PDB entry 3I55 | X-ray diffraction, 3.11 A resolution | chains 0 and P of the 32 polymer chains in the assembly

[Chain 0]
Molecule: 23S ribosomal RNA
Organism: Haloarcula marismortui ATCC 43049
Sequence (2923 nucleotides; row label = number of the first residue in the row):
     1 GUUGGCUACU AUGCCAGCUG GUGGAUUGCU CGGCUCAGGC GCUGAUGAAG GACGUGCCAA
    61 GCUGCGAUAA GCUGUGGGGA GCCGCACGGA GGCGAAGAAC CACAGAUUUC CGAAUGAGAA
   121 UCUCUCUAAC AAUUGCUUCG CGCAAUGAGG AACCCCGAGA ACUGAAACAU CUCAGUAUCG
   181 GGAGGAACAG AAAACGCAAC GUGAUGUCGU UAGUAACCGC GAGUGAACGC GAUACAGCCC
   241 AAACCGAAGC CCUCACGGGC AAUGUGGUGU CAGGGCUACC UCUCAUCAGC CGACCGUCUU
   301 CACGAAGUCU CUUGGAAUAG AGCGUGAUAC AGGGUGACAA CCCCGUACUG AAGACCAGUA
   361 CGCUGUGCGG UAGUGCCAGA GUAGCGGGGG UUGGAUAUCC CUCGCGAAUA ACGCAGGCAU
   421 CGACUGCGAA GGCUAAACAC AACCUGAGAC CGAUAGUGAA CAAGUAGUGU GAACGAACGC
   481 UGCAAAGUAC CCUCAGAAGG GAGGCGAAAU AGAGCAUGAA AUCAGUUGGC GAUCGAGCGA
   541 CAGGGCAUAC AAGGUCCCUU GACGAAUGAC CGAGACGCGA GUCUCCAGUA AGACUCACGG
   601 GAAGCCGAUG UUCUGUCGUA CGUUUUGAAA AACGAGCCAG GGAGUGUGUC UGUAUGGCAA
   661 GUCUAACCGG AGUAUCCGGG GAGGCACAGG GAAACCGACA UGGCCGCAGG GCUUUGCCCG
   721 AGGGCCGCCG UCUUCAAGGG CGGGGAGCCA UGUGGACACG ACCCGAAUCC GGACGAUCUA
   781 CGCAUGGACA AGAUGAAGCG UGCCGAAAGG CACGUGGAAG UCUGUUAGAG UUGGUGUCCU
   841 ACAAUACCCU CUCGUGAUCU AUGUGUAGGG GUGAAAGGCC CAUCGAGUCC GGCAACAGCU
   901 GGUUCCAAUC GAAACAUGUC GAAGCAUGAC CUCCGCCGAG GUAGUCUGUG AGGUAGAGCG
   961 ACCGAUUGGU GUGUCCGCCU CCGAGAGGAG UCGGCACACC UGUCAAACUC CAAACUUACA
  1021 GACGCUGUUU GACGCGGGGA UUCCGGUGCG CGGGGUAAGC CUGUGUACCA GGAGGGGAAC
  1081 AACCCAGAGA UAGGUUAAGG UCCCCAAGUG UGGAUUAAGU GUAAUCCUCU GAAGGUGGUC
  1141 UCGAGCCCUA GACAGCCGGG AGGUGAGCUU AGAAGCAGCU ACCCUCUAAG AAAAGCGUAA
  1201 CAGCUUACCG GCCGAGGUUU GAGGCGCCCA AAAUGAUCGG GACUCAAAUC CACCACCGAG
  1261 ACCUGUCCGU ACCACUCAUA CUGGUAAUCG AGUAGAUUGG CGCUCUAAUU GGAUGGAAGC
  1321 AGGGGCGAGA GCUCCUGUGG ACCGAUUAGU GACGAAAAUC CUGGCCAUAG UAGCAGCGAU
  1381 AGUCGGGUGA GAACCCCGAC GGCCUAAUGG AUAAGGGUUC CUCAGCACUG CUGAUCAGCU
  1441 GAGGGUUAGC CGGUCCUAAG UCUCACCGCA ACUCGACUGA GACGAAAUGG GAAACAGGUU
  1501 AAUAUUCCUG UGCCAUCAUG CAGUGAAAGU UGACGCCCUG GGGUCGAUCA CGCCGGGCAU
  1561 UCGCCCGGUC GAACCGUCCA ACUCCGUGGA AGCCGUAAUG GCAGGAAGCG GACGAACGGC
  1621 GGCAUAGGGA AACGUGAUUC AACCUGGGGC CCAUGAAAAG ACGAGCAUGA UGUCCGUACC
  1681 GAGAACCGAC ACAGGUGUCC AUGGCGGCGA AAGCCAAGGC CUGUCGGGAG CAACCAACGU
  1741 UAGGGAAUUC GGCAAGUUAG UCCCGUACCU UCGGAAGAAG GGAUGCCUGC UCCGGAACGG
  1801 AGCAGGUCGC AGUGACUCGG AAGCUCGGAC UGUCUAGUAA CAACAUAGGU GACCGCAAAU
  1861 CCGCAAGGAC UCGUACGGUC ACUGAAUCCU GCCCAGUGCA GGUAUCUGAA CACCUCGUAC
  1921 AAGAGGACGA AGGACCUGUC AACGGCGGGG GUAACUAUGA CCCUCUUAAG GUAGCGUAGU
  1981 ACCUUGCCGC AUCAGUAGCG GCUUGCAUGA AUGGAUUAAC CAGAGCUUCA CUGUCCCAAC
  2041 GUUGGGCCCG GUGAACUGUA CAUUCCAGUG CGGAGUCUGG AGACACCCAG GGGGAAGCGA
  2101 AGACCCUAUG GAGCUUUACU GCAGGCUGUC GCUGAGACGU GGUCGCCGAU GUGCAGCAUA
  2161 GGUAGGAGUC GUUACAGAGG UACCCGCGCU AGCGGGCCAC CCAGACAACA GUGAAAUACU
  2221 ACCCGUCGGU GACUGCGACU CUCACUCCGG GAGGAGGACA CCGAUAGCCG GGCAGUUUGA
  2281 CUGGGGCGGU ACGCGCUCGA AAAGAUAUCG AGCGCGCCCU AUGGUCAUCU CAGCCGGGAC
  2341 AGAGACCCGG CGAAGAGUGC AAGAGCAAAA GAUGACUUGA CAGUGUUCUU CCCAACGAGG
  2401 AACGCUGACG CGAAAGCGUG GUCUAGCGAA CCAAUUAGCC UGCUUGAUGC GGGCAAUUGA
  2461 UGACAGAAAA GCUACCCUAG GGAUAACAGA GUCGUCACUC GCAAGAGCAC AUAUCGACCG
  2521 AGUGGCUUGC UACCUCGAUG UCGGUUCCCU CCAUCCUGCC CGUGCAGAAG CGGGCAAGGG
  2581 UGAGGUUGUU CGCCUAUUAA AGGAGGUCGU GAGCUGGGUU UAGACCGUCG UGAGACAGGU
  2641 CGGCUGCUAU CUACUGGGUG UGUAAUGGUG UCUGACAAGA ACGACCGUAU AGUACGAGAG
  2701 GAACUACGGU UGGUGGCCAC UGGUGUACCG GUUGUUCGAG AGAGCACGUG CCGGGUAGCC
  2761 ACGCCACACG GGGUAAGAGC UGAACGCAUC UAAGCUCGAA ACCCACUUGG AAAAGAGACA
  2821 CCGCCGAGGU CCCGCGUACA AGACGCGGUC GAUAGACUCG GGGUGUGCGC GUCGAGGUAA
  2881 CGAGACGUUA AGCCCACGAG CACUAACAGA CCAAAGCCAU CAU
Not modelled in the structure: 1-9, 126-127, 715, 971-998, 1560, 1952-1963, 2137-2236, 2339-2343, 2665-2666, 2915-2923
Modified / non-standard residues: 1MA (6-hydro-1-methyladenosine-5'-monophosphate) at position 628, OMU (o2'-methyluridine 5'-monophosphate) at position 2587, OMG (o2'-methylguanosine-5'-monophosphate) at position 2588, UR3 (3-methyluridine-5'-monophoshate) at position 2619, PSU (pseudouridine-5'-monophosphate) at position 2621
Ion coordination: Mg2+ site 1 near G28 (its only coordinating residue here); Na+ site 1: C40, G41; Na+ site 2 near G56 (its only coordinating residue here); Sr2+ site 1 near A86 (its only coordinating residue here); Na+ site 3 near U108 (its only coordinating residue here); Mg2+ site 2 near U115 (its only coordinating residue here); Na+ site 4 near C141 (its only coordinating residue here); Na+ site 5 near U146 (its only coordinating residue here); Mg2+ site 3: C162, U163, U2276; Na+ site 6: A165, A166; Mg2+ site 4 near A166 (its only coordinating residue here); Mg2+ site 5: A167, C168; 67 more Mg2+ sites not listed; 43 more Na+ sites not listed; 37 more Sr2+ sites not listed
Ligand contacts: Mycalamide A (MYL): A2430, C2431, C2432, A2433, G2459, A2460

[Chain P]
Name: 50S ribosomal protein L19e
Organism: Haloarcula marismortui
UniProtKB: P14119 (RL19_HALMA); residues 0-148 here correspond to UniProt positions 1-149 (UniProt number = residue number + 1)
Amino-acid sequence (149 residues; each row starts with the number of its first residue; numbering starts at 0):
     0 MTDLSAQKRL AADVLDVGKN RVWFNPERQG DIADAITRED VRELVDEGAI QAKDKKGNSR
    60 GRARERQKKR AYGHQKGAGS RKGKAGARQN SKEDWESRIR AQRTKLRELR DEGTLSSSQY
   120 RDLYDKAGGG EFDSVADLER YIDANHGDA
Not modelled in the structure: 0, 144-148

[Interface between chain 0 and chain P]
Residue-residue contacts - 174 pairs, chain 0 then chain P:
  G792(0) with Ala86(P), sugar contact
  A793(0) with Lys83(P), sugar contact; Gly85(P), hydrogen bond to the phosphate; Ala86(P), hydrogen bond to the phosphate
  G800(0) with Asp124(P), sugar contact; Gly127(P), sugar contact; Gly128(P), hydrogen bond to the base
  U801(0) with Asp124(P), sugar contact; Lys125(P), sugar contact; Gly128(P), sugar contact; Glu130(P), hydrogen bond to the sugar
  G802(0) with Lys125(P), phosphate contact; Glu130(P), sugar contact
  G814(0) with Trp94(P), sugar contact
  U815(0) with Trp94(P), sugar contact
  G816(0) with Lys91(P), salt bridge to the phosphate
  G817(0) with Lys91(P), salt bridge to the phosphate
  G1386(0) with Gln28(P), hydrogen bond to the base
  G1387(0) with Thr1(P), hydrogen bond to the sugar; Gln28(P), hydrogen bond to the sugar
  U1388(0) with Thr1(P), hydrogen bond to the sugar
  C1395(0) with Asp2(P), hydrogen bond to the sugar
  C1396(0) with Thr1(P), hydrogen bond to the sugar; Asp2(P), sugar contact; Leu3(P), hydrogen bond to the sugar; Ser4(P), phosphate contact
  C1397(0) with Leu3(P), sugar contact; Lys7(P), salt bridge to the phosphate; Phe23(P), hydrogen bond to the sugar; Pro25(P), sugar contact; Gln28(P), sugar contact
  G1398(0) with Lys7(P), salt bridge to the phosphate; Val21(P), phosphate contact; Trp22(P), hydrogen bond to the phosphate; Phe23(P), hydrogen bond to the phosphate; Pro25(P), sugar contact
  A1399(0) with Trp22(P), phosphate contact; Lys52(P), salt bridge to the phosphate
  U1499(0) with Arg41(P), salt bridge to the phosphate
  U1500(0) with Arg37(P), hydrogen bond to the base; Arg41(P), salt bridge to the phosphate
  A1501(0) with Arg8(P), hydrogen bond to the phosphate; Leu9(P), phosphate contact; Thr36(P), phosphate contact; Arg37(P), hydrogen bond to the phosphate
  A1502(0) with Arg8(P), salt bridge to the phosphate; Leu9(P), phosphate contact; Arg37(P), salt bridge to the phosphate
  G1540(0) with Glu95(P), phosphate contact; Arg99(P), hydrogen bond to the phosphate
  G1541(0) with Arg99(P), salt bridge to the phosphate
  U1548(0) with Arg59(P), hydrogen bond to the phosphate
  C1549(0) with Arg59(P), salt bridge to the phosphate; Arg63(P), salt bridge to the phosphate; Gln66(P), sugar contact
  C1565(0) with Ser58(P), hydrogen bond to the sugar; Arg59(P), phosphate contact; Gly60(P), phosphate contact; Arg63(P), salt bridge to the phosphate
  C1566(0) with Gly56(P), phosphate contact; Asn57(P), phosphate contact; Ser58(P), phosphate contact; Arg59(P), hydrogen bond to the phosphate; Arg63(P), salt bridge to the phosphate
  G1567(0) with Gly56(P), phosphate contact
  C1593(0) with Ser116(P), sugar contact; Ser117(P), phosphate contact; Arg120(P), sugar contact
  C1594(0) with Arg109(P), salt bridge to the phosphate; Tyr119(P), phosphate contact; Arg120(P), salt bridge to the phosphate
  G1595(0) with Arg109(P), salt bridge to the phosphate; Tyr119(P), hydrogen bond to the phosphate; Arg120(P), base contact; Tyr123(P), base contact; Asp124(P), base contact
  U1596(0) with Arg102(P), hydrogen bond to the base; Tyr123(P), hydrogen bond to the phosphate
  A1597(0) with Lys91(P), base contact; Trp94(P), hydrogen bond to the sugar; Glu95(P), sugar contact; Ile98(P), sugar contact; Arg99(P), salt bridge to the phosphate; Arg102(P), salt bridge to the phosphate
  A1598(0) with Trp94(P), phosphate contact; Arg102(P), salt bridge to the phosphate
  G1703(0) with Asn57(P), base contact
  G1704(0) with Asn57(P), hydrogen bond to the base; Arg59(P), hydrogen bond to the phosphate
  C1705(0) with Arg59(P), salt bridge to the phosphate; Arg65(P), hydrogen bond to the phosphate
  G1706(0) with Arg65(P), salt bridge to the phosphate; Arg69(P), salt bridge to the phosphate
  G1707(0) with Arg69(P), salt bridge to the phosphate; Lys81(P), phosphate contact; Gly82(P), hydrogen bond to the phosphate
  C1708(0) with Arg80(P), phosphate contact; Lys81(P), hydrogen bond to the phosphate; Gly82(P), hydrogen bond to the phosphate; Ala86(P), sugar contact; Arg87(P), salt bridge to the phosphate
  C1715(0) with Lys55(P), hydrogen bond to the sugar; Asn57(P), hydrogen bond to the sugar
  A1716(0) with Lys55(P), salt bridge to the phosphate; Gly56(P), sugar contact; Asn57(P), sugar contact
  A1717(0) with Lys54(P), phosphate contact; Lys55(P), hydrogen bond to the phosphate
  G1718(0) with Val16(P), phosphate contact; Gly17(P), hydrogen bond to the phosphate; Arg20(P), salt bridge to the phosphate
  G1719(0) with Gly17(P), phosphate contact; Lys18(P), hydrogen bond to the phosphate; Asn19(P), hydrogen bond to the phosphate
  C1720(0) with Asn19(P), base contact
  G1760(0) with Ala77(P), hydrogen bond to the base; Arg80(P), hydrogen bond to the base; Lys81(P), hydrogen bond to the sugar
  U1761(0) with Ala77(P), base contact; Arg80(P), sugar contact; Lys81(P), sugar contact; Gly82(P), sugar contact; Lys83(P), phosphate contact; Ala84(P), phosphate contact
  C1762(0) with Lys83(P), salt bridge to the phosphate; Ala84(P), hydrogen bond to the phosphate
  U1784(0) with Ala77(P), sugar contact; Gly78(P), hydrogen bond to the phosphate
  G1785(0) with Gly76(P), phosphate contact; Ala77(P), hydrogen bond to the phosphate; Gly78(P), hydrogen bond to the phosphate
  C1786(0) with Gln74(P), phosphate contact
  C1787(0) with Lys68(P), salt bridge to the phosphate; Gln74(P), hydrogen bond to the phosphate
  U1788(0) with Lys68(P), phosphate contact; His73(P), hydrogen bond to the base
  G1789(0) with Tyr71(P), base contact; His73(P), hydrogen bond to the base
  C1790(0) with Tyr71(P), hydrogen bond to the base; Gly72(P), base contact; His73(P), base contact
  C1793(0) with Arg97(P), sugar contact; Ser133(P), phosphate contact; Ala135(P), phosphate contact
  G1794(0) with Ser96(P), hydrogen bond to the sugar; Ala100(P), phosphate contact; Ser133(P), phosphate contact; Val134(P), hydrogen bond to the phosphate
  G1795(0) with Ala100(P), phosphate contact
  A1796(0) with Ser96(P), hydrogen bond to the base
  C1798(0) with Gln66(P), hydrogen bond to the sugar; Ala70(P), phosphate contact
  G1799(0) with Gln88(P), base contact
  G1800(0) with Lys75(P), salt bridge to the phosphate; Arg87(P), sugar contact; Gln88(P), sugar contact
  A1801(0) with Arg80(P), salt bridge to the phosphate; Arg87(P), salt bridge to the phosphate
  G1802(0) with Gly72(P), base contact; Arg80(P), salt bridge to the phosphate
  U1813(0) with Gly78(P), sugar contact; Lys81(P), sugar contact
  U1817(0) with Lys81(P), hydrogen bond to the base
  U2735(0) with Arg65(P), salt bridge to the phosphate
  U2736(0) with Lys55(P), hydrogen bond to the sugar; Arg61(P), salt bridge to the phosphate
  C2737(0) with Lys55(P), phosphate contact; Gly56(P), phosphate contact; Asn57(P), phosphate contact; Ser58(P), hydrogen bond to the phosphate; Arg61(P), salt bridge to the phosphate
  G2738(0) with Ser58(P), sugar contact; Arg61(P), phosphate contact
  A2739(0) with Arg61(P), salt bridge to the phosphate
Other interface residues (no listed pair), chain 0 (79 interface residues in all): C813, C1421, U1422, C1423, U1539, G1556, C1816
Other interface residues (no listed pair), chain P (85 interface residues in all): Ala5, Asp12, Asn24, Ile35, Asp53, Ala62, Ser79, Asp93, Arg106, Gly129

[Overview]
Chain 0 and chain P form an interface of 79 and 85 residues respectively, with 55 hydrogen bonds and 37 salt
bridges. Polar contacts include G800(0)-Gly128(P), G1386(0)-Gln28(P) and U1500(0)-Arg37(P). Ligands of chain
0: Mycalamide A. C40(0) and G41(0) coordinate Na+ site 1.
Chain 0 is 23S ribosomal RNA (Haloarcula marismortui ATCC 43049) and chain P is 50S ribosomal protein L19e
(Haloarcula marismortui); the structure, Co-crystal structure of Mycalamide A Bound to the Large Ribosomal
Subunit, was determined by X-ray diffraction (same publication as 3I56).
